Entry 3Q8C (X-ray diffraction, 2.85 A resolution); this record covers chain A.

== Chain A ==
Molecule: Protective antigen
From: Bacillus anthracis
Reference sequence: P13423 (PAG_BACAN); residues 1-735 here correspond to UniProt positions 30-764 (UniProt number = residue number + 29)
Sequence (735 residues; row label = number of the first residue in the row):
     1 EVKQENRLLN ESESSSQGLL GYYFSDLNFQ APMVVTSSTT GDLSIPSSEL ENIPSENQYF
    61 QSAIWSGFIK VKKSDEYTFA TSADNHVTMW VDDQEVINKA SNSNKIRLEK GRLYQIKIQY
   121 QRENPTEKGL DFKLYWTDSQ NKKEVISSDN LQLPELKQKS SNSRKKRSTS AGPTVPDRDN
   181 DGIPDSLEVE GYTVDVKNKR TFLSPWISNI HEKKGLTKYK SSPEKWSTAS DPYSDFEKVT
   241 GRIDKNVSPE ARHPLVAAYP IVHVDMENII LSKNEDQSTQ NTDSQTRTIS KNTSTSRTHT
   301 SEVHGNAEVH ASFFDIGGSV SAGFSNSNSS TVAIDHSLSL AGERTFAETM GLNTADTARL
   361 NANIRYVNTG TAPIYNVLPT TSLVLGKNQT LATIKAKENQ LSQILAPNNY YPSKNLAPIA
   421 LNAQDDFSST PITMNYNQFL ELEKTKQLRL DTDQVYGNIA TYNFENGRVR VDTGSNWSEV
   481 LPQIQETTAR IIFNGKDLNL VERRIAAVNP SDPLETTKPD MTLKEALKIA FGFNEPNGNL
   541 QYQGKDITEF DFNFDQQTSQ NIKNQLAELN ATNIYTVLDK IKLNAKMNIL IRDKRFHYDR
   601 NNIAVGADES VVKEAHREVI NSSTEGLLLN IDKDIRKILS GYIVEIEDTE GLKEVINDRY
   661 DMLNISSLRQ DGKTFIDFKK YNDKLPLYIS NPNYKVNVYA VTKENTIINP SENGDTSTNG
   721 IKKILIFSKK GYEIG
Not modelled in the structure: 1-14, 99-102, 168-174, 279-280, 302-320, 339-351, 735
Differences from the reference sequence: engineered mutation Phe-346 (Trp375 in P13423)
Ion coordination: Ca2+ site 1: Asp-177, Asp-179, Asp-181, Ile-183, Glu-188; Ca2+ site 2: Asp-179, Asp-181, Glu-188, Ser-222, Lys-225, Asp-235
Curated features (UniProtKB/Swiss-Prot):
  - region: Phe-202 to Ile-210 (Alpha-clamp)
  - binding site (Ca(2+)): Asp-177, Asp-179, Asp-181, Ile-183, Glu-188, Ser-222, Lys-225, Asp-235
  - site: Arg-167, Ser-168 (Cleavage), Arg-178 (Alpha-clamp), Leu-187 (Alpha-clamp), Phe-236 (Alpha-clamp), Phe-314, Asp-315 (Cleavage), Phe-427 (Phi-clamp), Phe-464 (Alpha-clamp), Asp-683 (Essential for binding to cell receptor)
From the paper describing this entry:
  - conformationally variable residues (order/disorder transition): Ser-339 to Gly-351
  - mutagenesis - W346F/E712C: decreased stability
  - mutagenesis - E712C: unchanged stability

== Overview ==
Asp-177, Asp-179, Asp-181, Ile-183 and Glu-188 coordinate Ca2+ site 1. Asp-179, Asp-181, Glu-188, Ser-222,
Lys-225 and Asp-235 form the Ca2+ site 2. Curated annotation (UniProt) lists 8 Ca2+-binding residues. From the
paper: W346F/E712C reduce stability; conformational variability at Ser-339.
Chain A is Protective antigen (Bacillus anthracis); the structure, Crystal structure of Protective Antigen
W346F (pH 5.5), was determined by X-ray diffraction (same publication as 3Q8B, 3Q8E, 3Q8F and 3Q8A).
